PDB entry 1E3M | X-ray diffraction, 2.20 A resolution | chains A and F of the 4 polymer chains in the assembly

# Chain A
Protein: DNA mismatch repair protein muts
Organism: Escherichia coli
UniProt: P23909 (MUTS_ECOLI); residue numbers follow UniProt; this construct covers 1-800
Amino-acid sequence (800 residues; each row starts with the number of its first residue):
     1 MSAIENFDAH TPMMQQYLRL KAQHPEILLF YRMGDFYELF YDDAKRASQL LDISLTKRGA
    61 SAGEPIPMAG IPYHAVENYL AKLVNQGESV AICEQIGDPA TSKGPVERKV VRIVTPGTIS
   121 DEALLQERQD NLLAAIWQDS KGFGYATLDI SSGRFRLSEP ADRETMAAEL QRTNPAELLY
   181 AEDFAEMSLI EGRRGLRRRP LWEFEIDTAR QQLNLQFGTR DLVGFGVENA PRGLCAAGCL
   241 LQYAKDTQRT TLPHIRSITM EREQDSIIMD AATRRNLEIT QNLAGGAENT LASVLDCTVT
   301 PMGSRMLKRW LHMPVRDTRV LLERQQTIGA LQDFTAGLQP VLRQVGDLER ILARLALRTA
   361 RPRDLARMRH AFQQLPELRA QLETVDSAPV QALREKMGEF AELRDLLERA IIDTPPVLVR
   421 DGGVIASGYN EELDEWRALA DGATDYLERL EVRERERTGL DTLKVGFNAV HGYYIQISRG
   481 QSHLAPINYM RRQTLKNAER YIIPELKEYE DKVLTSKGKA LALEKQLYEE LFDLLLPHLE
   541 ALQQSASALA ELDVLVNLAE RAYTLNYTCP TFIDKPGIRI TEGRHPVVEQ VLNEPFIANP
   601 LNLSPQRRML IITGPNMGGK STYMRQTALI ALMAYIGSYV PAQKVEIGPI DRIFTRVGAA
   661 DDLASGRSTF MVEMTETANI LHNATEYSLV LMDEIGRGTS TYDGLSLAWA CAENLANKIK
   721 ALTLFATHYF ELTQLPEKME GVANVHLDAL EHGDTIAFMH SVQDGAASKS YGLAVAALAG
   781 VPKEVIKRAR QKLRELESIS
Unresolved in the structure: 1, 659-669
Modified / non-standard residues: Mse-1 (selenomethionine); Mse-13, Mse-14, Mse-33, Mse-68, Mse-166, Mse-187, Mse-260, Mse-269, Mse-302, Mse-306, Mse-313, Mse-368, Mse-397, Mse-490, Mse-609, Mse-617, Mse-624, Mse-633, Mse-671, Mse-674, Mse-692, Mse-739, Mse-759 (selenomethionine; parent Met)
Curated features (UniProtKB/Swiss-Prot):
  - binding site (ATP): Gly-614 to Ser-621
Metal / ion sites: Mg2+ site 1: Pro-99, Ser-102; Mg2+ site 2: Ser-621 (together with ADP)
Residues lining bound ligands: ADP (adenosine-5'-diphosphate): Val-588, Leu-592, Pro-595, Phe-596, Ile-597, Asn-599, Pro-615, Asn-616, Mse-617, Gly-618, Gly-619, Lys-620, Ser-621, Thr-622, His-760

# Chain F
Molecule: 30-nt DNA strand
Sequence (30 nucleotides; each row starts with the number of its first residue):
     1 ATAGGACGCT GACACTGGTG CTTGGCAGCT
Unresolved in the structure: 1-13

# How chain A and chain F interact
Pairs across the interface - 27 pairs, chain A then chain F:
  Phe-36(A) / DT22(F)  stacking on the base
  Phe-36(A) / DT23(F)  base contact
  Glu-38(A) / DT22(F)  hydrogen bond to the base
  Ile-53(A) / DT23(F)  phosphate contact
  Ser-54(A) / DT23(F)  hydrogen bond to the phosphate
  Thr-56(A) / DC21(F)  sugar contact
  Thr-56(A) / DT22(F)  sugar contact
  Arg-58(A) / DG20(F)  base contact
  Mse-68(A) / DC21(F)  base contact
  Mse-68(A) / DT22(F)  base contact
  Ala-69(A) / DT22(F)  base contact
  Gly-70(A) / DT22(F)  hydrogen bond to the base
  Gly-70(A) / DT23(F)  sugar contact
  Pro-72(A) / DT23(F)  sugar contact
  Pro-72(A) / DG24(F)  sugar contact
  His-74(A) / DG24(F)  sugar contact
  Ala-75(A) / DG24(F)  sugar contact
  Tyr-79(A) / DT23(F)  phosphate contact
  Tyr-79(A) / DG24(F)  hydrogen bond to the phosphate
  Asn-468(A) / DA27(F)  phosphate contact
  Asn-468(A) / DG28(F)  hydrogen bond to the phosphate
  Gln-493(A) / DG28(F)  phosphate contact
  Leu-495(A) / DG28(F)  phosphate contact
  Leu-495(A) / DC29(F)  phosphate contact
  Lys-496(A) / DC29(F)  hydrogen bond to the phosphate
  Lys-496(A) / DT30(F)  salt bridge to the phosphate
  Arg-500(A) / DG28(F)  salt bridge to the phosphate
Also at the interface, not in a pair above, chain A (20 interface residues in all): Lys-57, Ile-71
Also at the interface, not in a pair above, chain F (10 interface residues in all): DG25

# In short
The interface between chain A and chain F involves 20 residues on one side and 10 on the other; the contacts
include 6 hydrogen bonds, 2 salt bridges and 1 aromatic stacking contact. Polar pairs include
Glu-38(A)/DT22(F), Gly-70(A)/DT22(F) and Ser-54(A)/DT23(F). Chain A binds ADP.
Chain A is DNA mismatch repair protein muts (Escherichia coli) and chain F is a 30-nt DNA strand; the
structure, The crystal structure of E. coli MutS binding to DNA with a G:T mismatch, was determined by X-ray
diffraction.
